PDB entry 8BC4 | electron microscopy, 2.70 A resolution | chains B and G of the 10 polymer chains in the assembly

Chain B (and G):
Molecule: Transaldolase
Organism: Bacillus aryabhattai
Notes: EC 2.2.1.2; chain G of this document is another copy of the same molecule, construct and numbering; everything in this record applies to it too
UniProtKB: A0A7W3N5X5 (A0A7W3N5X5_9BACI); the construct has insertions or renumbered stretches relative to UniProt, so the offset changes along the chain: 1-146 = UniProt 1-146; 148-218 = UniProt 149-219
Amino-acid sequence (219 residues; each row starts with the number of its first residue; note: 1 number in that range is skipped by the numbering (no residue carries it; nothing is unmodelled there); a row labelled like 146A-146B holds insertion residues (146A, then the next letters in order)):
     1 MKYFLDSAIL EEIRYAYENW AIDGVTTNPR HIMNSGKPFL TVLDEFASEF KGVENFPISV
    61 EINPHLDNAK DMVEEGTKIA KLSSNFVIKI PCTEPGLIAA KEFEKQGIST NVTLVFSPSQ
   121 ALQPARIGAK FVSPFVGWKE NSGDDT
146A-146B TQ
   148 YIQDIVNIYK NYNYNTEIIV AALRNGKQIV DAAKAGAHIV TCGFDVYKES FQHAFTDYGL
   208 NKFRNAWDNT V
Disordered / not traced: 146A-146B, 218 (chain G: 146A-146B)
Glycans and other covalent adducts: compound QC9 linked to Lys-89
Small-molecule neighbours: QC9 ((2R,3S,4S)-2,3,4,6-tetrakis(oxidanyl)hexane-1-sulfonic acid): Asp-6, Thr-26, Thr-27, Asn-28, Arg-30, His-31, Asn-111, Thr-113, Ser-133, Phe-135, Trp-138, Ala-168, Ala-169, Arg-171, Thr-188
Curated features (UniProtKB/Swiss-Prot):
  - active site: Lys-89 (Schiff-base intermediate with substrate)
What the authors report for this chain:
  - binding site for QC9: Lys-89

Chain B / chain G interface:
Residue-residue contacts - 66 pairs, chain B then chain G:
  Met-1(B) / Arg-126(G)
  Met-1(B) / Tyr-159(G)
  Met-1(B) / Tyr-161(G)
  Tyr-3(B) / Leu-122(G)
  Tyr-3(B) / Arg-126(G)
  Tyr-15(B) / Glu-94(G)  hydrogen bond
  Tyr-15(B) / Ile-98(G)
  Glu-18(B) / Lys-101(G)  hydrogen bond (backbone-side chain)
  Asn-19(B) / Ile-98(G)
  Asn-19(B) / Lys-101(G)
  Asn-19(B) / Gln-123(G)
  Trp-20(B) / Glu-94(G)  hydrogen bond
  Trp-20(B) / Gln-123(G)  hydrogen bond (backbone-side chain)
  Trp-20(B) / Arg-126(G)  hydrogen bond (backbone-side chain)
  Ala-21(B) / Arg-126(G)  hydrogen bond (backbone-side chain)
  Asp-23(B) / Arg-126(G)  salt bridge
  Gly-173(B) / Ser-119(G)
  Val-177(B) / Pro-118(G)  hydrophobic
  Ala-179(B) / Tyr-159(G)
  Ala-180(B) / Ile-155(G)
  Ala-180(B) / Tyr-159(G)
  Lys-181(B) / Asp-151(G)
  Gly-183(B) / Asn-158(G)
  Gly-183(B) / Tyr-159(G)
  Ala-184(B) / Tyr-159(G)  hydrogen bond (backbone-side chain)
  Ser-197(B) / Ser-119(G)  hydrogen bond (backbone-side chain)
  Ser-197(B) / Gln-120(G)
  Phe-198(B) / Cys-92(G)
  Phe-198(B) / Leu-97(G)  hydrophobic
  Phe-198(B) / Gln-120(G)
  Phe-198(B) / Gln-123(G)
  Gln-199(B) / Gln-120(G)
  His-200(B) / Phe-116(G)
  His-200(B) / Ser-117(G)
  His-200(B) / Gln-120(G)  hydrogen bond (backbone-side chain)
  Phe-202(B) / Phe-116(G)
  Phe-202(B) / Trp-138(G)
  Phe-202(B) / Ser-142(G)
  Thr-203(B) / Cys-92(G)
  Thr-203(B) / Thr-93(G)
  Thr-203(B) / Leu-114(G)  hydrogen bond (side chain-backbone)
  Thr-203(B) / Phe-116(G)
  Thr-203(B) / Gln-120(G)  hydrogen bond
  Tyr-205(B) / Trp-138(G)  hydrophobic
  Gly-206(B) / Trp-138(G)
  Leu-207(B) / Pro-64(G)
  Leu-207(B) / Thr-93(G)
  Phe-210(B) / Asn-28(G)
  Phe-210(B) / Pro-29(G)
  Phe-210(B) / Glu-61(G)
  Phe-210(B) / Pro-64(G)
  Phe-210(B) / Leu-114(G)  hydrophobic
  Phe-210(B) / Trp-138(G)  hydrophobic
  Arg-211(B) / Pro-64(G)
  Arg-211(B) / His-65(G)  hydrogen bond (backbone-side chain)
  Ala-213(B) / Pro-29(G)
  Ala-213(B) / Arg-30(G)
  Ala-213(B) / Met-33(G)
  Trp-214(B) / Phe-39(G)  hydrophobic
  Trp-214(B) / Glu-61(G)
  Trp-214(B) / Ile-62(G)
  Trp-214(B) / Asn-63(G)
  Trp-214(B) / Pro-64(G)
  Asp-215(B) / His-65(G)  salt bridge
  Asn-216(B) / Met-33(G)
  Thr-217(B) / Met-33(G)
Also at the interface, not in a pair above, chain B (34 interface residues in all): Ile-22, Ile-176, His-185
Also at the interface, not in a pair above, chain G (36 interface residues in all): Ile-32, Pro-91, Phe-135, Lys-139

In short:
34 residues of chain B face 36 of chain G across their interface, with 12 hydrogen bonds and 2 salt bridges.
Among the polar pairs are Asp-23(B)/Arg-126(G), Asp-215(B)/His-65(G) and Tyr-15(B)/Glu-94(G). Covalently
linked compound QC9: at Lys-89(B). Curated annotation (UniProt) lists active-site residue Lys-89(B) on chain
B. The paper reports a binding site for QC9 at Lys-89(B).
Both chains are Transaldolase (Bacillus aryabhattai). Entry 8BC4 (Cryo-EM Structure of a BmSF-TAL -
Sulfofructose Schiff Base Complex in symmetry group C1) was determined by electron microscopy, deposited
together with 8C4I, 8BC2 and 8BC3.
